Entry 7QW6 (X-ray diffraction, 2.40 A resolution); this record covers chains A and Z of the 3 polymer chains in the assembly.

Chain A:
Molecule: Modification methylase BseCI
Organism: Geobacillus stearothermophilus
Notes: EC 2.1.1.72
Reference sequence: P43423 (MTC1_GEOSE); residue numbers follow UniProt; this construct covers 1-579
Amino-acid sequence (585 residues; numbered 1 to 585; the number before each row is that of its first residue):
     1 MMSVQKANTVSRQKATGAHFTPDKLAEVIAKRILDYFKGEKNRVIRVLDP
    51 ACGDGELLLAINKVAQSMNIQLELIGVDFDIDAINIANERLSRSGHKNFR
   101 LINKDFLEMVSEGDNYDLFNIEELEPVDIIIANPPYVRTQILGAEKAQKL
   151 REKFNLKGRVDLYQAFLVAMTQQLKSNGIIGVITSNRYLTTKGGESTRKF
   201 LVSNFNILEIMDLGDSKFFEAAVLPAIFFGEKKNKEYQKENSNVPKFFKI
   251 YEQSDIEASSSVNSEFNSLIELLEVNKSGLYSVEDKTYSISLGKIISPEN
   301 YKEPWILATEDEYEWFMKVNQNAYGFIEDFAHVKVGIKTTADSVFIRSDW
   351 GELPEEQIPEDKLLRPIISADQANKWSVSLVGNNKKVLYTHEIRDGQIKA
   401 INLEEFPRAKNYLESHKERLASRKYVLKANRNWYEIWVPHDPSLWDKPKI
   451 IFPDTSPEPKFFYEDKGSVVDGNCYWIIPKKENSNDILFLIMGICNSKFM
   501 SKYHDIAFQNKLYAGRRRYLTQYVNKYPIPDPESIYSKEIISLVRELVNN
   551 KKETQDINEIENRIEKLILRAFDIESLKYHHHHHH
Not modelled in the structure: 1-8, 110-121, 577-585
Differences from the reference sequence: conflict Glu-195 (Gly in P43423); expression tag (580-585)
Ligand contacts: S-adenosylhomocysteine (SAH): Thr-16, Gly-17, Ala-18, His-19, Phe-20, Thr-21, Asp-49, Pro-50, Ala-51, Cys-52, Gly-53, Asp-54, Glu-56, Leu-57, Val-77, Asp-78, Phe-79, Asp-80, Ala-83, Lys-104, Asp-105, Phe-106, Leu-107, Asn-133, Pro-135, Leu-162, Phe-166

Chain Z:
Molecule: Hemimethylated DNA duplex
Sequence (10 nucleotides; numbered 1 to 10; the number before each row is that of its first residue):
     1 CGATCGATGC

Interface between chain A and chain Z:
Contacting residue pairs - 45 pairs, chain A then chain Z:
  Lys-14(A) / DA7(Z)  salt bridge to the phosphate
  Lys-14(A) / DT8(Z)  salt bridge to the phosphate
  Lys-14(A) / DG9(Z)  salt bridge to the phosphate
  Gly-17(A) / DA7(Z)  base contact
  His-19(A) / DA7(Z)  base contact
  Asn-133(A) / DA7(Z)  hydrogen bond to the base
  Pro-134(A) / DA7(Z)  hydrogen bond to the base
  Pro-135(A) / DA7(Z)  base contact
  Tyr-136(A) / DA7(Z)  stacking on the base
  Arg-138(A) / DC5(Z)  hydrogen bond to the base
  Arg-138(A) / DG6(Z)  hydrogen bond to the base
  Arg-138(A) / DA7(Z)  phosphate contact
  Arg-159(A) / DG2(Z)  base contact
  Arg-159(A) / DA3(Z)  base contact
  Arg-159(A) / DT4(Z)  hydrogen bond to the base
  Arg-187(A) / DG6(Z)  salt bridge to the phosphate
  Thr-191(A) / DC5(Z)  phosphate contact
  Lys-192(A) / DT4(Z)  sugar contact
  Lys-192(A) / DC5(Z)  hydrogen bond to the phosphate
  Gly-193(A) / DC5(Z)  hydrogen bond to the phosphate
  Phe-219(A) / DA7(Z)  base contact
  Ala-221(A) / DA7(Z)  phosphate contact
  Ala-221(A) / DT8(Z)  phosphate contact
  Ala-222(A) / DA7(Z)  phosphate contact
  Ala-222(A) / DT8(Z)  hydrogen bond to the phosphate
  Val-223(A) / DA7(Z)  sugar contact
  Val-223(A) / DT8(Z)  base contact
  Leu-224(A) / DT8(Z)  base contact
  Val-333(A) / DA3(Z)  phosphate contact
  Lys-334(A) / DA3(Z)  salt bridge to the phosphate
  Val-335(A) / DA3(Z)  hydrogen bond to the phosphate
  Lys-338(A) / DT4(Z)  base contact
  Trp-437(A) / DG2(Z)  base contact
  Val-438(A) / DA3(Z)  base contact
  His-440(A) / DA3(Z)  phosphate contact
  Tyr-475(A) / DT4(Z)  hydrogen bond to the phosphate
  Leu-512(A) / DT8(Z)  base contact
  Tyr-513(A) / DT8(Z)  hydrogen bond to the base
  Arg-518(A) / DC5(Z)  base contact
  Arg-518(A) / DG6(Z)  hydrogen bond to the base
  Leu-520(A) / DT4(Z)  phosphate contact
  Thr-521(A) / DA3(Z)  phosphate contact
  Thr-521(A) / DT4(Z)  hydrogen bond to the phosphate
  Gln-522(A) / DT4(Z)  hydrogen bond to the phosphate
  Gln-522(A) / DC5(Z)  hydrogen bond to the phosphate
Interface residues without a listed pair, chain A (33 interface residues in all): Gln-140

Summary:
The interface between chain A and chain Z involves 33 residues on one side and 8 on the other, with 15
hydrogen bonds, 5 salt bridges and 1 aromatic stacking contact. Polar pairs include Asn-133(A)/DA7(Z),
Pro-134(A)/DA7(Z) and Arg-138(A)/DC5(Z). Ligands of chain A: S-adenosylhomocysteine.
Chain A is Modification methylase BseCI (Geobacillus stearothermophilus) and chain Z is Hemimethylated DNA
duplex; the structure, Adenine-specific DNA methyltransferase M.BseCI complexed with AdoHcy and cognate
hemimethylated DNA duplex, was determined by X-ray diffraction.
